Entry 6YHJ (X-ray diffraction, 1.44 A resolution); this record covers chains L and H of the 3 polymer chains in the assembly.

Chain L:
Molecule: Prothrombin
From: Homo sapiens
Notes: EC 3.4.21.5
Reference sequence: P00734 (THRB_HUMAN); the construct lacks a stretch of the UniProt sequence, so the offset changes along the chain: -4 to 0 = UniProt 328-332; 1-14 = UniProt 336-349
Chain sequence (36 residues; numbered -4 to 15 plus 16 insertion-coded residues; the number before each row is that of its first residue; a row labelled like 14A-14M holds insertion residues (14A, then the next letters in order); numbers below 1 keep their minus sign (Thr-4 is residue -4)):
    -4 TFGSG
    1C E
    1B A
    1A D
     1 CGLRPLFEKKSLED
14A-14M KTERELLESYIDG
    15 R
Disordered / not traced: -4 to -2
Swiss-Prot annotation at these positions:
  - site: Arg15 (Cleavage)

Chain H:
Molecule: Prothrombin
From: Homo sapiens
Notes: EC 3.4.21.5
Reference sequence: P00734 (THRB_HUMAN); the construct lacks a stretch of the UniProt sequence and is renumbered around it, so the offset changes along the chain: 16-36 = UniProt 364-384; 37-60 = UniProt 386-409; 61-77 = UniProt 419-435; 78-97 = UniProt 437-456; 7 more segments
Chain sequence (259 residues; numbered 16 to 247 plus 29 insertion-coded residues; 2 numbers in that range are skipped by the numbering (no residue carries them; nothing is unmodelled there); the number before each row is that of its first residue; a row labelled like 60A-60I holds insertion residues (60A, then the next letters in order)):
    16 IVEGSDAEIGMSPWQVMLFRK
   36A S
    37 PQELLCGASLISDRWVLTAAHCLL
60A-60I YPPWDKNFT
    61 ENDLLVRIGKHSRTRYE
   77A R
    78 NIEKISMLEKIYIHPRYNWR
   97A E
    98 NLDRDIALMKLKKPVAFSDYIHPVCLPDRETA
129A-129C ASL
   130 LQAGYKGRVTGWGNLKET
147A-147F WTANVG
   149 KGQPSVLQVVNLPIVERPVCKDSTRIRITDNMFCAG
  184A Y
   185 KP
186A-186D DEGK
   187 RGDACEGDSGGPFVMKSP
204A-204B FN
   205 NRWYQMGIVSWGE
   219 GCD
  221A R
   222 DGKYGFYTHVFRLKKWIQKVIDQFGE
Disordered / not traced: 147B-147F, 247
Cystine bridges: Cys42-Cys58, Cys168-Cys182, Cys191-Cys220
Covalently attached groups: N-acetylglucosamine (NAG) linked to Asn60G
Swiss-Prot annotation at these positions:
  - region: Ala183 to Val200 (High affinity receptor-binding region which is also known as the TP508 peptide)
  - active site (Charge relay system): His57, Asp102, Ser195
  - glycosylation: Asn60G (N-linked (GlcNAc...) (complex) asparagine)

How chain L and chain H interact:
Residue-residue contacts (66):
  Ser-1(L) - Ser48(H)
  Ser-1(L) - Asp49(H)  hydrogen bond (backbone-backbone)
  Ser-1(L) - Phe114(H)
  Gly0(L) - Phe114(H)
  Gly0(L) - Pro120(H)
  Cys1(L) - Pro120(H)
  Cys1(L) - Cys122(H)  disulfide
  Cys1(L) - Arg206(H)  hydrogen bond (backbone-side chain)
  Asp1A(L) - His119(H)  salt bridge
  Asp1A(L) - Arg206(H)
  Ala1B(L) - Arg206(H)  hydrogen bond (backbone-side chain)
  Gly2(L) - Trp29(H)
  Gly2(L) - Pro120(H)  hydrogen bond (backbone-backbone)
  Gly2(L) - Cys122(H)
  Gly2(L) - Arg206(H)
  Gly2(L) - Trp207(H)  hydrogen bond (backbone-backbone)
  Leu3(L) - His119(H)  hydrogen bond (backbone-side chain)
  Leu3(L) - Asn205(H)
  Leu3(L) - Arg206(H)
  Arg4(L) - Gly25(H)
  Arg4(L) - Met26(H)  hydrogen bond (side chain-backbone)
  Arg4(L) - Pro28(H)
  Arg4(L) - Trp29(H)
  Arg4(L) - Arg137(H)
  Arg4(L) - Trp207(H)
  Pro5(L) - Ser115(H)
  Pro5(L) - Asp116(H)
  Pro5(L) - His119(H)
  Leu6(L) - Ile24(H)
  Leu6(L) - Asp116(H)
  Phe7(L) - Glu23(H)
  Phe7(L) - Ile24(H)
  Phe7(L) - Gly25(H)
  Phe7(L) - Met26(H)  hydrophobic
  Glu8(L) - Lys202(H)  salt bridge
  Glu8(L) - Asn205(H)
  Glu8(L) - Trp207(H)  hydrogen bond
  Asp14(L) - Glu23(H)
  Asp14(L) - Met26(H)
  Asp14(L) - Arg137(H)  salt bridge
  Asp14(L) - Trp207(H)
  Lys14A(L) - Glu23(H)  hydrogen bond (backbone-side chain)
  Thr14B(L) - Arg137(H)  hydrogen bond
  Thr14B(L) - Asn159(H)  hydrogen bond
  Glu14C(L) - Arg137(H)
  Glu14C(L) - Lys202(H)  salt bridge
  Glu14E(L) - Lys135(H)  salt bridge
  Glu14E(L) - Asn159(H)  hydrogen bond
  Glu14E(L) - Tyr184A(H)  hydrogen bond
  Leu14F(L) - Lys135(H)
  Leu14F(L) - Gly136(H)
  Leu14F(L) - Asn159(H)
  Leu14F(L) - Trp207(H)  hydrophobic
  Leu14G(L) - Pro204(H)  hydrophobic
  Ser14I(L) - Gly133(H)
  Ser14I(L) - Tyr134(H)
  Ser14I(L) - Lys135(H)  hydrogen bond (side chain-backbone)
  Tyr14J(L) - Tyr134(H)  hydrophobic
  Tyr14J(L) - Lys135(H)  hydrogen bond (side chain-backbone)
  Tyr14J(L) - Met201(H)
  Tyr14J(L) - Lys202(H)  hydrogen bond (side chain-backbone)
  Tyr14J(L) - Pro204(H)
  Ile14K(L) - Tyr134(H)  hydrogen bond (backbone-side chain)
  Asp14L(L) - Gln131(H)
  Asp14L(L) - Tyr134(H)  hydrogen bond (backbone-side chain)
  Asp14L(L) - Phe204A(H)
Also at the interface, not in a pair above, chain L (24 interface residues in all): Glu1C
Also at the interface, not in a pair above, chain H (34 interface residues in all): Tyr117, Val121, Ser129B, Leu129C, Lys186D
Cross-chain cystine bridges: Cys1(L)-Cys122(H)

Overview:
The interface between chain L and chain H involves 24 residues on one side and 34 on the other, with 1
disulfide bond, 18 hydrogen bonds and 5 salt bridges. Among the polar pairs are Asp1A(L)-His119(H),
Glu8(L)-Lys202(H) and Glu14E(L)-Lys135(H).
Chain L is Prothrombin and chain H is Prothrombin, both from Homo sapiens; the structure, Thrombin in complex
with D-Phe-Pro-2-chlorothiophen derivative (16e), was determined by X-ray diffraction.
